7OOD - chains 3 and 1 of the 31 polymer chains in the assembly; structure by electron microscopy, 3.40 A resolution.

# Chain 3
Molecule: 23S ribosomal RNA
From: Mycoplasma pneumoniae (strain ATCC 29342 / M129)
Sequence (2907 nucleotides; each row starts with the number of its first residue):
     1 UACAAUAAGU UACUAAGGGC UUAUGGUGGA UGCCUUGGCA CUAAUAGGCG AUGAAGGACG
    61 UGUUAACCUG CGAUAAGCUU CGGGUAGGUG GUAAGAACCU CAGAUCCGGA GAUUUCCGAA
   121 UGGAGCAAUC CGGUAGUUGG AAACAGCUAU CAUUAAUUGA UGAAUAAAUA GUCAAUUAAA
   181 GCAAUACGUG GUGAAGUGAA ACAUCUCAGU AGCCACAGGA AAAGAAAACG AAUGUGAUUC
   241 CGUGUGUAGU GGCGAGCGAA AGCGGAACAG GCCAAACUUA UCAUUAGAUA GGGGUUGUAG
   301 GGCUUGCAAU GUGGACUUGA AAACGAUAGA AGAAGCUGUU GGAAAGCAGC GCGCAAAAGG
   361 GUGAUAGCCC CGUAUUUGAA AUUGUUUUCA UACCUAGCGA GAUCCCUGAG UAGCUCGGAA
   421 AACGUUAUUU UGAGUGAAUC UGCCCAGACC AUUGGGUAAG CCUAAAUACU AAUUAGUGAC
   481 CGAUAGCGAA ACAGUACCGU GAGGGAAAGG UGAAAAGAAC CCAGAGAUGG GAGUGAAAUA
   541 GAUUCUGAAA CCAUAUGCCU ACAACGUGUC AGAGCACAUU AAUGUGUGAU GGCGUGCGUU
   601 UUGAAGUAUG AGCCGGCGAG UUAUGAUAGC AAGCGUUAGU UAACCAGGAG AUGGGGAGCU
   661 GUAGCGAAAG CGAGUUUUAA AAGAGCGUUU GUUUGUUAUU AUAGACCCGA AACGGGUUGA
   721 GCUAGUCAUG AGCAGGUUGA AGGUUGAGUA ACAUCAACUG GAGGACCGAA CCGACUCUCG
   781 UUGAAACGAU AGCGGAUGAC UUGUGAUUAG GGGUGAAAUU CCAAUCGAAA UCCGUGAUAG
   841 CUGGUUCUCG UCGAAAUAGC UUUAAGGCUA GCGUGAGAUC ACAAAUAAGU GGAGGUAAAG
   901 CUACUGAAUG UAUGAUGGCG CCACCUAGGC GUACUGAAUA CAAUUAAACU CUGAAUGCCA
   961 UUUAUUUUAU UCUCGCAGUC AGACAGUGGG GGAUAAGCUU CAUUGUCAAG AGGGGAAGAG
  1021 CCCAGAUCAU UAAAUAAGGU CCCCAAAAUA UACUAAGUGG AAAAGGAUGU GAAAGUGCUA
  1081 AAACAGCAAG GAUGUUGGCU UAGAAGCAGC CAUCGUUUAA AGAGUGCGUA ACAGCUCACU
  1141 UGUCGAGUGU UUUUGCGCCG AAGAUGUAAC GGGGCUAAGU AUAUUACCGA AUUUAUGGAU
  1201 AAGAUUUAUA UCUUGUGGUA GACGAGCGUU GUAUUGGAGU UGAAGUCAAA GCGUGAGCAU
  1261 UGGUGGAUCC AAUACAAGUG AGAAUGCCGG CAUGAGUAAC GCUUGGGAGU GAGAAUCUCC
  1321 CAAACCGAUU GACUAAGGUU UCCUGGACCA GGGUCGUCCU UCCAGGGUUA GUCUGGACCU
  1381 AAGCUGAGGC UGAAAAGCGU AGGCGAUGGA CAACAGGUUA AUAUUCCUGU ACUUACAGUU
  1441 AGACUGAUGG AGUGACAAAG AAGGUUUUCC ACCCCCAUAA UUGGAUUUGG GGAUAAAUCA
  1501 UAAGGUGGUA CAAUAGGCAA AUCCGUUGUG CAUAACAUUG AGUGAUGAUG UCGAGUGAAU
  1561 GAGUGAUCAA GUAGCGAAGG UGGUAUUAAU CAUGCUUUCA AGAAAAGCUU CUAGGGUUAA
  1621 UCUAGCUGUA ACCAGUACCG AGAACGAACA CACGUAGUCA AGGAGAGGAU CCUAAGGUUA
  1681 GCGAGUGAAC UAUAGCCAAG GAACUCUGCA AAUUAACCCC GUAAGUUAGC GAGAAGGGGU
  1741 GCUUAUGUAA AAGUAAGCCG CAGUGAAGAA CGAGGGGGGA CUGUUUAACU AAAACACAAC
  1801 UCUAUGCCAA ACCGUAAGGU GAUGUAUAUG GGGUGACACC UGCCCAGUGC UGGAAGGUUA
  1861 AAGAAGGAGG UUAGCGCAAG CGAAGCUUUU AACUGAAGCC CCAGUGAACG GCGGCCGUAA
  1921 CUAUAACGGU CCUAAGGUAG CGAAAUUCCU AGUCGGGUAA AUUCCGUCCC GCUUGAAUGG
  1981 UGUAACCAUC UCUUGACUGU CUCGGCUAUA GACUCGGUGA AAUCCAGGUA CGGGUGAAGA
  2041 CACCCGUUAG GCGCAACGGG ACGGAAAGAC CCCGUGAAGC UUUACUGUAG CUUAAUAUUG
  2101 AUCAGGACAU UAUCAUGUAG AGAAUAGGUA GGAGCAAUCG AUGCAAGUUC GCUAGGACUU
  2161 GUUGAUGCGA AAGGUGGAAU ACUACCCUUG GUUGUGUGCU GUUCUAAUUG GUAACUGUUA
  2221 UCCAGUUUCA AGACAGUGUU AGGUGGGCAG UUUGACUGGG GCGGUCGCCU CCUAAAAGGU
  2281 AACGGAGGCG UACAAAGGUA CCUUCAGUAC GGUUGGAAAU CGUAUGUAGA GUGUAAUGGU
  2341 GUAAGGGUGC UUGACUGUGA GACAUACAGG UCGAACAGGU GAGAAAUCAG GUCAUAGUGA
  2401 UCCGGUGGUC CAGUAUGGAA UGGCCAUCGC UCAACGGAUA AAAGCUACUC CGGGGAUAAC
  2461 AGGCUGAUAC UGCCCAAGAG UUCAUAUCGA CGGCAGUGUU UGGCACCUCG AUGUCGACUC
  2521 AUCUCAUCCU CGAGCUGAAG CAGGUUCGAA GGGUUCGGCU GUUCGCCGAU UAAAGAGAUA
  2581 CGUGAGUUGG GUUCAAACCG UCGUGAGACA GGUUGGUCCC UAUCUAUUGU GCCCGUAGGA
  2641 AGAUUGAAGA GUGUUGCUUC UAGUACGAGA GGACCGAAGC GAGGACACCU CUUAUGCUCC
  2701 AGUUGUAGCG CCAGCUGCAC CGCUGGGUAG UAACGUGUCU AUUAGAUAAA CGCUGAAAGC
  2761 AUCUAAGUGU GAAACUAUCU CAAAGAUUAA UCUUCCCAUU UCGCAAGAAA GUAAGAGCCG
  2821 UCAAAGACGA UGACGUUGAU AGGUUACAGG UGUAAGCAUA GUGAUAUGUU GAGCUGAGUA
  2881 AUACUAAUUG CUCGAGGACU UAUUGGA
Unresolved in the structure: 1-7, 1560-1569, 2803-2806, 2901-2907
Metal / ion sites: Mg2+ site 1 near G447 (its only coordinating residue here); Mg2+ site 2 near U600 (its only coordinating residue here); Mg2+ site 3: U609, A2511; Mg2+ site 4 near U781 (its only coordinating residue here); Mg2+ site 5 near A898 (its only coordinating residue here); Mg2+ site 6: A1295, U2623; Mg2+ site 7: A1298, C2013; Mg2+ site 8: A1298, A1299, A2012; Mg2+ site 9 near G1642 (its only coordinating residue here); Mg2+ site 10 near A1656 (its only coordinating residue here); Mg2+ site 11 near U1670 (its only coordinating residue here); Mg2+ site 12 near G1835 (its only coordinating residue here); 5 more Mg2+ sites not listed; 1 more K+ sites not listed
Residues lining bound ligands: chloramphenicol (CLM): G2068, A2459, C2460, A2511, U2512, G2513, U2514

# Chain 1
Protein: 50S ribosomal protein L35
From: Mycoplasma pneumoniae (strain ATCC 29342 / M129)
UniProtKB: P75447 (RL35_MYCPN); residues 1-59 here = UniProt positions 1-59
Amino-acid sequence (59 residues; numbered 1 to 59; the number before each row is that of its first residue):
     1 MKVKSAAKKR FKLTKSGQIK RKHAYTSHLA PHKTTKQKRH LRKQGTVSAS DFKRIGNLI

# Interface between chain 3 and chain 1
Residue-residue contacts (77; chain 3 residue first):
  G246(3) with Lys2(1), base contact; Val3(1), hydrogen bond to the sugar
  U247(3) with Val3(1), phosphate contact; Lys8(1), salt bridge to the phosphate
  G249(3) with Lys8(1), base contact
  U250(3) with Ser5(1), base contact; Lys9(1), base contact
  G251(3) with Ser5(1), hydrogen bond to the base; Lys9(1), hydrogen bond to the base
  C253(3) with Lys9(1), hydrogen bond to the base
  G254(3) with Ala6(1), phosphate contact; Arg10(1), salt bridge to the phosphate
  A255(3) with Lys4(1), salt bridge to the phosphate; Ser5(1), phosphate contact; Ala6(1), phosphate contact
  G256(3) with Ser5(1), hydrogen bond to the base
  C257(3) with Lys2(1), salt bridge to the phosphate
  G258(3) with Lys2(1), salt bridge to the phosphate
  C665(3) with Thr14(1), phosphate contact; Lys15(1), hydrogen bond to the phosphate
  G666(3) with Lys20(1), salt bridge to the phosphate
  A667(3) with Lys20(1), salt bridge to the phosphate; Gln44(1), phosphate contact
  U677(3) with Lys43(1), sugar contact
  G687(3) with Thr14(1), phosphate contact; Lys15(1), phosphate contact; Ser16(1), hydrogen bond to the phosphate
  U688(3) with Lys15(1), salt bridge to the phosphate
  C868(3) with Arg54(1), hydrogen bond to the sugar
  U869(3) with Ser50(1), sugar contact; Arg54(1), sugar contact
  A870(3) with Ser50(1), sugar contact
  U2356(3) with Thr35(1), phosphate contact
  G2357(3) with Arg42(1), salt bridge to the phosphate
  U2358(3) with Arg39(1), base contact; Arg42(1), salt bridge to the phosphate; Lys43(1), salt bridge to the phosphate
  G2359(3) with Lys36(1), base contact; Arg39(1), base contact; His40(1), base contact; Lys43(1), phosphate contact
  A2366(3) with Ser50(1), sugar contact
  C2367(3) with Ser48(1), hydrogen bond to the phosphate; Asp51(1), hydrogen bond to the sugar
  A2368(3) with Arg21(1), salt bridge to the phosphate
  G2369(3) with Arg21(1), salt bridge to the phosphate; His23(1), phosphate contact; Ala24(1), hydrogen bond to the phosphate; Tyr25(1), phosphate contact
  G2370(3) with Gln37(1), hydrogen bond to the phosphate
  U2371(3) with Gln37(1), hydrogen bond to the phosphate
  G2373(3) with Lys36(1), hydrogen bond to the base; His40(1), base contact
  G2390(3) with Arg39(1), base contact
  G2391(3) with Thr35(1), phosphate contact
  U2398(3) with His32(1), salt bridge to the phosphate
  G2399(3) with Leu29(1), sugar contact; His32(1), salt bridge to the phosphate
  A2400(3) with Ala24(1), phosphate contact; Tyr25(1), hydrogen bond to the phosphate; His28(1), phosphate contact; Leu29(1), phosphate contact
  U2401(3) with Arg10(1), sugar contact; Ala24(1), phosphate contact; Tyr25(1), hydrogen bond to the phosphate; Thr26(1), phosphate contact; Ser27(1), hydrogen bond to the phosphate
  C2425(3) with Lys22(1), salt bridge to the phosphate
  A2426(3) with Arg42(1), salt bridge to the phosphate
  U2427(3) with Ala30(1), phosphate contact; Lys38(1), salt bridge to the phosphate
  C2428(3) with Ser27(1), hydrogen bond to the base; His28(1), phosphate contact; Ala30(1), hydrogen bond to the phosphate; Pro31(1), phosphate contact
  G2429(3) with His28(1), hydrogen bond to the base
  C2430(3) with His28(1), base contact
Also at the interface, not in a pair above, chain 3 (54 interface residues in all): A248, G625, A626, U662, G664, G683, C686, C976, C2355, C2372, C2402
Also at the interface, not in a pair above, chain 1 (41 interface residues in all): Met1, Lys33, Leu41, Lys53

# Summary
Chain 3 and chain 1 form an interface of 54 and 41 residues respectively, with 20 hydrogen bonds and 18 salt
bridges. Polar contacts include G251(3)-Ser5(1), G251(3)-Lys9(1) and C253(3)-Lys9(1). Ligands of chain 3:
chloramphenicol. U609(3) and A2511(3) coordinate Mg2+ site 3.
Chain 3 is 23S ribosomal RNA and chain 1 is 50S ribosomal protein L35, both from Mycoplasma pneumoniae (strain
ATCC 29342 / M129); the structure, Mycoplasma pneumoniae 50S subunit of ribosomes in chloramphenicol-treated
cells, was determined by electron microscopy, deposited together with 7OOC, 7P6Z, 7PAH, 7PAI, 7PAJ, 7PAK and
23 further entries.
